PDB entry 7X9S | X-ray diffraction, 3.11 A resolution | chains A and B

[Chain A]
Molecule: GmaR
Source organism: Listeria monocytogenes
UniProtKB: A0A3A6YDN3 (A0A3A6YDN3_LISMN); numbering as in UniProt (aligned over 231-637)
Amino-acid sequence (413 residues; row label = number of the first residue in the row):
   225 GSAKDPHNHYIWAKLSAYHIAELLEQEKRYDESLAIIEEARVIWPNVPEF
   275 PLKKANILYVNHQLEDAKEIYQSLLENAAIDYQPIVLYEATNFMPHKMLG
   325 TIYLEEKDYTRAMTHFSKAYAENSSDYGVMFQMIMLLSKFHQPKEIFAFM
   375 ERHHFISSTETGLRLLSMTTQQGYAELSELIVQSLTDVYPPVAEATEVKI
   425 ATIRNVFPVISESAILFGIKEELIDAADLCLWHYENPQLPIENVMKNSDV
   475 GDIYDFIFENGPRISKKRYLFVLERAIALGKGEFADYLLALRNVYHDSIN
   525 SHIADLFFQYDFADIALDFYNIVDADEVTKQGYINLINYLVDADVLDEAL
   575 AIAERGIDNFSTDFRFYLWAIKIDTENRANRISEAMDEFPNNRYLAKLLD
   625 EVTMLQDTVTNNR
Disordered / not traced: 225-232, 637
Sequence notes: expression tag (225-230)
From the paper describing this entry:
  - mutagenesis - E293A: decreased binding to Motility gene repressor MogR (chain B)
  - mutagenesis - H286C/R589C: increased binding to Motility gene repressor MogR (chain B)
  - mutagenesis - E293A: decreased stability in response to 37 degC
  - mutagenesis - H286C/R589C: increased stability in response to 37 degC

[Chain B]
Molecule: Motility gene repressor MogR
Source organism: Listeria monocytogenes
UniProtKB: A0A3H0QY60 (A0A3H0QY60_LISMN); numbering as in UniProt (aligned over 1-162)
Amino-acid sequence (168 residues; each row starts with the number of its first residue; numbers below 1 keep their minus sign (Gly-5 is residue -5)):
    -5 GSAKDPMPKSEIRKLLQEIKKQVDNPGNSSTTEIKKMASEAGIDEQTAEE
    45 IYHLLTEFYQAVEEHGGIEKYMHSNISWLKIELELLSACYQIAILEDMKV
    95 LDISEMLSLNDLRIFPKTPSQLQNTYYKLKKELIQVEDIPKNKPGRKRKT
   145 QKNTKKEKTNIFGKVVPA
Disordered / not traced: -5 to 4, 18-24, 137-151, 162
Sequence notes: expression tag (-5 to 0)
From the paper describing this entry:
  - mutagenesis - S114A/Q117A/N118A/K122A (2-fold): decreased binding to GmaR (chain A)
  - mutagenesis - T112A, S114A, Q117A, N118A, K122A: unchanged binding to GmaR (chain A)
  - conformationally variable residues (order/disorder transition): Lys137 to Glu151

[How chain A and chain B interact]
Pairs across the interface - 33 pairs, chain A then chain B:
  Asn545(A) - Asn154(B)  hydrogen bond (backbone-side chain)
  Asn545(A) - Phe156(B)
  Val547(A) - Thr153(B)
  Val547(A) - Asn154(B)
  Asp548(A) - Thr153(B)
  Ala549(A) - Thr153(B)  hydrogen bond (backbone-backbone)
  Ala549(A) - Asn154(B)
  Ala549(A) - Ile155(B)
  Tyr557(A) - Ile155(B)  hydrophobic
  Leu560(A) - Ile155(B)  hydrophobic
  Ile576(A) - Ile155(B)  hydrophobic
  Arg579(A) - Ile155(B)
  Ala603(A) - Tyr121(B)
  Asn604(A) - Tyr121(B)  hydrogen bond
  Asn604(A) - Leu127(B)
  Ser607(A) - Asn118(B)  hydrogen bond
  Ser607(A) - Tyr121(B)
  Ser607(A) - Lys122(B)
  Met610(A) - Ser114(B)
  Met610(A) - Asn118(B)
  Asp611(A) - Asn118(B)  hydrogen bond
  Asp611(A) - Lys122(B)  salt bridge
  Pro614(A) - Thr112(B)  hydrogen bond (backbone-side chain)
  Pro614(A) - Ser114(B)
  Pro614(A) - Gln115(B)
  Asn615(A) - Thr112(B)
  Ala620(A) - Gln117(B)  hydrogen bond (backbone-side chain)
  Leu623(A) - Gln117(B)
  Asp624(A) - Leu95(B)
  Asp624(A) - Gln117(B)
  Thr627(A) - Tyr121(B)
  Thr627(A) - Lys124(B)
  Asp631(A) - Lys124(B)  salt bridge
Other interface residues (no listed pair), chain A (26 interface residues in all): Leu541, Tyr544, Ile546, Val552, Phe613, Asn616
Other interface residues (no listed pair), chain B (16 interface residues in all): Val94, Val160
Interface features reported in the paper:
  - residue pairs: Asn545(A)-Asn154(B) (hydrogen bond)
  - interface residues, chain B: Ser114(B), Gln117(B), Asn118(B), Lys122(B), Lys152(B), Ile155(B), Phe156(B)
  - hot spots on chain B (mutagenesis) - T153A, I155A (5- to 6-fold), F156A (5- to 6-fold): decreased binding to GmaR (chain A)

[Summary]
26 residues of chain A face 16 of chain B across their interface; the contacts include 7 hydrogen bonds and 2
salt bridges. Polar contacts include Asp611(A)-Lys122(B), Asp631(A)-Lys124(B) and Asn545(A)-Asn154(B). The
authors report a hydrogen bond between Asn545(A) and Asn154(B). The paper reports that
S114A/Q117A/N118A/K122A, T153A and I155A of chain B, among others, reduce binding to GmaR (chain A); interface
residues Ser114(B), Gln117(B) and Asn118(B) among others; 11 substitutions were tested in all.
Chain A is GmaR and chain B is Motility gene repressor MogR, both from Listeria monocytogenes; the structure,
Crystal structure of a complex between the antirepressor GmaR and the transcriptional repressor MogR, was
determined by X-ray diffraction (same publication as 7X9R).
